PDB entry 6REF | electron microscopy, 3.30 A resolution | chains D and E of the 31 polymer chains in the assembly

Chain D (and E):
Name: Mitochondrial ATP synthase subunit c
Organism: Polytomella sp. Pringsheim 198.80
Notes: chain E of this document is another copy of the same molecule, construct and numbering; everything in this record applies to it too
Reference sequence: D7P7X5 (D7P7X5_9CHLO); residue numbers follow UniProt; this construct covers 1-127
Sequence (127 residues; each row starts with the number of its first residue):
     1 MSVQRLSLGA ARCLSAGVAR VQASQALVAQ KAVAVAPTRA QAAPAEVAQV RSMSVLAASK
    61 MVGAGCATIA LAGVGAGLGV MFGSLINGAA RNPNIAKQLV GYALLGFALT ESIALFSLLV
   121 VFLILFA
Disordered / not traced: 1-53

Interface between chain D and chain E:
Pairs across the interface (75):
  Ser-54(D) with Val-55(E); Leu-56(E)
  Ala-57(D) with Leu-56(E)
  Ala-58(D) with Val-55(E); Leu-56(E), hydrophobic; Ser-59(E), hydrogen bond (backbone-side chain)
  Met-61(D) with Leu-56(E), hydrophobic; Lys-60(E); Gly-63(E); Ile-124(E)
  Val-62(D) with Gly-63(E)
  Ala-64(D) with Ile-124(E), hydrophobic
  Gly-65(D) with Gly-63(E); Cys-66(E); Ala-67(E), hydrogen bond (backbone-backbone); Ile-124(E)
  Cys-66(D) with Cys-66(E), hydrophobic
  Thr-68(D) with Ala-67(E); Ala-70(E); Val-120(E)
  Ile-69(D) with Cys-66(E)
  Leu-71(D) with Ala-70(E), hydrophobic; Val-74(E); Ile-113(E); Phe-116(E), hydrophobic; Ser-117(E)
  Ala-72(D) with Ala-70(E); Gly-73(E); Val-74(E)
  Gly-75(D) with Gly-73(E); Val-74(E); Gly-77(E); Thr-110(E)
  Ala-76(D) with Gly-73(E), hydrogen bond (backbone-backbone); Gly-77(E)
  Leu-78(D) with Ile-113(E), hydrophobic
  Gly-79(D) with Gly-77(E); Met-81(E)
  Val-80(D) with Val-80(E), hydrophobic
  Phe-82(D) with Met-81(E), hydrophobic; Gly-106(E); Leu-109(E), hydrophobic; Thr-110(E)
  Gly-83(D) with Met-81(E); Ser-84(E)
  Ile-86(D) with Met-81(E); Ser-84(E); Leu-85(E), hydrophobic; Leu-99(E); Ala-103(E), hydrophobic
  Asn-87(D) with Ser-84(E), hydrogen bond; Asn-87(E), hydrogen bond; Gly-88(E)
  Ala-89(D) with Ile-95(E); Tyr-102(E), hydrophobic
  Ala-90(D) with Gly-88(E); Asn-92(E), hydrogen bond (backbone-side chain); Ile-95(E), hydrophobic; Leu-99(E), hydrophobic
  Arg-91(D) with Arg-91(E)
  Pro-93(D) with Asn-92(E); Ile-95(E), hydrophobic
  Ala-96(D) with Gln-98(E); Tyr-102(E)
  Lys-97(D) with Tyr-102(E), hydrogen bond
  Val-100(D) with Tyr-102(E), hydrophobic
  Phe-107(D) with Leu-109(E)
  Glu-111(D) with Ser-112(E); Phe-116(E)
  Leu-118(D) with Phe-116(E), hydrophobic; Val-120(E), hydrophobic
  Val-121(D) with Val-120(E), hydrophobic
  Phe-122(D) with Leu-123(E), hydrophobic
  Leu-125(D) with Leu-123(E), hydrophobic
  Phe-126(D) with Leu-123(E), hydrophobic
Also at the interface, not in a pair above, chain D (37 interface residues in all): Leu-104, Leu-115
Also at the interface, not in a pair above, chain E (35 interface residues in all): Ile-69

In short:
37 residues of chain D and 35 residues of chain E are in contact; the contacts include 7 hydrogen bonds. Polar
pairs include Ala-58(D)/Ser-59(E), Asn-87(D)/Ser-84(E) and Asn-87(D)/Asn-87(E).
Chain D and chain E are both Mitochondrial ATP synthase subunit c (Polytomella sp. Pringsheim 198.80); the
structure, Cryo-EM structure of Polytomella F-ATP synthase, Rotary substate 3B, monomer-masked refinement, was
determined by electron microscopy together with 6RD4, 6RD5, 6RD6, 6RD7, 6RD8, 6RD9 and 46 further entries from
the same study.
